Entry 3U3J (X-ray diffraction, 2.70 A resolution); this record covers chain A.

== Chain A ==
Molecule: Sulfotransferase 1A1
From: Homo sapiens
Notes: EC 2.8.2.1
UniProtKB: P50225 (ST1A1_HUMAN); numbering as in UniProt (aligned over 1-294)
Chain sequence (314 residues; numbered -19 to 294; the number before each row is that of its first residue; numbers below 1 keep their minus sign (Met-19 is residue -19)):
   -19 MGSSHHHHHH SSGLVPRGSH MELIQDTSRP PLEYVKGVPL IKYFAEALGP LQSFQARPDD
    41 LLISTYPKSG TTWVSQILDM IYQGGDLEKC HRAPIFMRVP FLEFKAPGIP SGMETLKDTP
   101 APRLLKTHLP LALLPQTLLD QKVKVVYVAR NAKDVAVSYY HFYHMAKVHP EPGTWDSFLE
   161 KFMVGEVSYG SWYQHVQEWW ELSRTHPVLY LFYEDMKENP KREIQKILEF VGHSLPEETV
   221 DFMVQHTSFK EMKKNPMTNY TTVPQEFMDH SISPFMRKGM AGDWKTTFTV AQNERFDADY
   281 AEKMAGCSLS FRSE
Not modelled in the structure: -19 to 7
Construct notes: expression tag (-19 to 0)
Residues lining bound ligands: adenosine-3'-5'-diphosphate (A3P): Pro47, Lys48, Ser49, Gly50, Thr51, Thr52, Trp53, Arg130, Ser138, Tyr193, Lys197, Thr227, Ser228, Phe229, Met232, Phe255, Met256, Arg257, Lys258, Gly259
Curated features (UniProtKB/Swiss-Prot):
  - active site: His108 (Proton acceptor)
  - binding site (3'-phosphoadenylyl sulfate): Lys48 to Trp53, Arg130, Ser138, Tyr193, Thr227 to Met232, Phe255 to Gly259
  - binding site (substrate): Lys106 to His108
  - modified residue: Ser138 (Phosphoserine)
  - natural variant: Glu151 (E151D; E151Q), His213 (R213H: In allele SULT1A1*2; this construct carries the variant), Met223 (V223M: this construct carries the variant)
  - mutagenesis: Cys70 (C70S: Increased sensitivity of enzyme activity to heat inactivation), Asp249 (D249G: Increased activity towards p-nitrophenol)
What the authors report for this chain:
  - conformationally variable residues (loop rearrangement): Ala86 to Pro90
  - mutagenesis - Y240C, D249G: decreased stability
  - contacts within the chain: Tyr240-His250 (backbone contact), Asp249-Ser251 (hydrogen bond)

== In short ==
Chain A binds adenosine-3'-5'-diphosphate. Curated annotation (UniProt) lists active-site residue His108, 20
residues binding 3'-phosphoadenylyl sulfate, 3 substrate-binding residues and 2 mutagenesis sites. From the
paper: Y240C and D249G reduce stability; conformational variability at Ala86.
Chain A is Sulfotransferase 1A1 (Homo sapiens); the structure, Crystal structure of hSULT1A1 bound to PAP, was
determined by X-ray diffraction together with 3U3K, 3U3M, 3U3O and 3U3R from the same study.
